Entry 1Z7B (X-ray diffraction, 2.31 A resolution); this record covers chain A.

[Chain A]
Protein: protein ArnA
From: Escherichia coli
Notes: fragment: dehydrogenase domain
UniProt: P77398 (ARNA_ECOLI); numbering as in UniProt (aligned over 306-660)
Sequence (358 residues; numbered 303 to 660; the number before each row is that of its first residue):
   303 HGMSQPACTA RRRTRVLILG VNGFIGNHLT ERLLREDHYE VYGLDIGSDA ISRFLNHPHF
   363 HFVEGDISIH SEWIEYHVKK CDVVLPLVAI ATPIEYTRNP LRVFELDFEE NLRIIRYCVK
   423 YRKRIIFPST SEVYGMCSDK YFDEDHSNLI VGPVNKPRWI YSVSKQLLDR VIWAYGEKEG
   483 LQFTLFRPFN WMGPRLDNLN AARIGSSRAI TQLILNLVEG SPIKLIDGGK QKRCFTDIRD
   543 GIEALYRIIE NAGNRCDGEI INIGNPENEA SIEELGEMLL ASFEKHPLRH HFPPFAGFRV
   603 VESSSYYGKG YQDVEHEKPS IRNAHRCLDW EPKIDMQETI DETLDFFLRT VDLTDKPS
Not modelled in the structure: 303-314, 606-613, 657-660
Sequence notes: cloning artifact (303-305); engineered mutation Glu619 (Arg in P77398)
Curated features (UniProtKB/Swiss-Prot):
  - active site: Glu434 (Proton acceptor)
  - binding site (NAD(+)): Asp347, Asp368, Ile369
  - binding site (UDP-alpha-D-glucuronate): Ala393, Tyr398, Thr432, Ser433, Arg460, Asn492, Lys526 to Arg535, Tyr613
  - mutagenesis: Ser433 (S433A: 40-fold lower specific activity; S433T: No activity), Glu434 (E434A: 100-fold lower specific activity; E434Q: No activity)
What the authors report for this chain:
  - mutagenesis - S433T, R619E: abolished catalytic activity
  - catalytic residues: Thr432, Tyr463, Lys467 (proposed by the authors, not directly observed)
  - catalytic residues: Ser433
  - mutagenesis - S433T: decreased stability (proposed by the authors, not directly observed)

[Overview]
Curated annotation (UniProt) lists active-site residue Glu434, 3 NAD+-binding residues, 17
UDP-alpha-D-glucuronate-binding residues and 2 mutagenesis sites. The paper reports catalytic residues Thr432,
Tyr463 and Lys467 among others; S433T and R619E abolish catalytic activity.
Chain A is protein ArnA (Escherichia coli); the structure, Crystal structure of E.coli ArnA dehydrogenase
(decarboxylase) domain, R619E mutant, was determined by X-ray diffraction together with 1Z73, 1Z74, 1Z75 and
1Z7E from the same study.
